Entry 4RNU (X-ray diffraction, 2.68 A resolution); this record covers chain A.

Chain A:
Molecule: NADPH dehydrogenase 1
Organism: Saccharomyces pastorianus
Notes: EC 1.6.99.1
Reference sequence: Q02899 (OYE1_SACPS); the construct has insertions or renumbered stretches relative to UniProt, so the offset changes along the chain: 2-96 = UniProt 303-397; 100-400 = UniProt 2-302
Amino-acid sequence (400 residues; row label = number of the first residue in the row):
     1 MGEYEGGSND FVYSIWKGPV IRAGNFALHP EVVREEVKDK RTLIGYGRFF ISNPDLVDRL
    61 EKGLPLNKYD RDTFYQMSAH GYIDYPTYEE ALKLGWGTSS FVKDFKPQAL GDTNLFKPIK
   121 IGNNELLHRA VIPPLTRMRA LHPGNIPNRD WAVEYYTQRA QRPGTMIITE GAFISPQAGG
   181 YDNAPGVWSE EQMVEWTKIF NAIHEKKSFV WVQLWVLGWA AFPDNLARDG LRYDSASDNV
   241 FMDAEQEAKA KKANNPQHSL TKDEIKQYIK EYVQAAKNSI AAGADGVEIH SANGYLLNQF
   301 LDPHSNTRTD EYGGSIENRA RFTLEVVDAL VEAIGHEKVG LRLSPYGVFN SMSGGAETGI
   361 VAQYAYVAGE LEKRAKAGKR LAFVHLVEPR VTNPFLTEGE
Unresolved in the structure: 1-5, 97-98, 391-400
Construct notes: expression tag (1); linker (97-99)
Residues lining bound ligands: FMN (flavin mononucleotide): Ala23, Gly24, Asn25, Phe26, Gly45, Tyr46, Gly47, Arg48, Ile51, Phe74, Tyr75, Pro133, Pro134, Leu135, Thr136, Gly171, Gln213, Trp215, His290, Asn293, Arg342
Swiss-Prot annotation at these positions:
  - binding site (FMN): Arg48, Thr136, Gln213, Arg342
  - binding site (substrate): Tyr75, His290, Asn293
  - active site: Tyr295 (Proton donor)

In short:
Chain A binds flavin mononucleotide. UniProt lists 4 FMN-binding residues, 3 substrate-binding residues and
active-site residue Tyr295.
Chain A is NADPH dehydrogenase 1 (Saccharomyces pastorianus); the structure, G303 Circular Permutation of Old
Yellow Enzyme, was determined by X-ray diffraction (same publication as 4RNV, 4RNW and 4RNX).
